Entry 6PPN (X-ray diffraction, 1.91 A resolution); this record covers chains E and G of the 8 polymer chains in the assembly.

# Chain E
Molecule: U6 snRNA-associated Sm-like protein LSm5
From: Schizosaccharomyces pombe (strain 972 / ATCC 24843)
Reference sequence: O42978 (LSM5_SCHPO); numbering as in UniProt (aligned over 1-80)
Chain sequence (80 residues; numbered 1 to 80; the number before each row is that of its first residue):
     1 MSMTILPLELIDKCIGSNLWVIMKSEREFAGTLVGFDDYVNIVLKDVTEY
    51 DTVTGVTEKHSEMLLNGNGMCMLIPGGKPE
Disordered / not traced: 1-3, 37-40, 76-80
Curated features (UniProtKB/Swiss-Prot):
  - mutagenesis: Asn-66 to Asn-68 (Mildly impairs RNA-binding)

# Chain G
Molecule: U6 snRNA-associated Sm-like protein LSm7
From: Schizosaccharomyces pombe (strain 972 / ATCC 24843)
Reference sequence: O74499 (LSM7_SCHPO); residue numbers follow UniProt; this construct covers 1-113
Chain sequence (119 residues; row label = number of the first residue in the row):
     1 MSSLQKRPGPGNSSQPTERPRKESILDLSRYQDQRIQATFTGGRQITGIL
    51 KGFDQLMNLVLDDVEEQLRNPEDGKLTGAIRKLGLVVVRGTTLVLIAPMD
   101 GSEEIPNPFVQAEHHHHHH
Disordered / not traced: 1-23, 27-30, 70-78, 112-119
Sequence notes: expression tag (114-119)

# How chain E and chain G interact
Pairs across the interface (40):
  Thr-4(E) with Gln-32(G); Lys-51(G)
  Ile-5(E) with Lys-51(G), hydrogen bond (backbone-backbone); Gly-52(G); Phe-53(G), hydrogen bond (backbone-backbone)
  Pro-7(E) with Phe-53(G); Asp-54(G); Asn-58(G); Leu-59(G); Val-60(G), hydrophobic; Val-87(G), hydrophobic
  Leu-10(E) with Val-87(G), hydrophobic
  Ile-11(E) with Val-87(G), hydrophobic
  Trp-20(E) with Leu-83(G), hydrophobic
  Ile-22(E) with Arg-44(G); Arg-81(G)
  Met-23(E) with Arg-44(G), hydrogen bond (backbone-side chain)
  Lys-24(E) with Thr-41(G); Arg-44(G); Thr-92(G)
  Ser-25(E) with Arg-44(G), hydrogen bond (backbone-side chain)
  Glu-26(E) with Arg-44(G), salt bridge; Arg-69(G), salt bridge
  Glu-28(E) with Arg-81(G), salt bridge
  Gly-67(E) with Arg-89(G), hydrogen bond (backbone-side chain)
  Asn-68(E) with Arg-89(G)
  Met-70(E) with Arg-89(G), hydrogen bond (backbone-side chain); Thr-92(G)
  Cys-71(E) with Phe-40(G), hydrophobic; Val-88(G); Arg-89(G), hydrogen bond (backbone-backbone)
  Met-72(E) with Leu-83(G), hydrophobic; Val-86(G), hydrophobic; Val-87(G)
  Leu-73(E) with Val-86(G); Val-87(G), hydrogen bond (backbone-backbone)
  Ile-74(E) with Leu-83(G); Leu-85(G); Val-86(G), hydrophobic
  Pro-75(E) with Leu-85(G)
Other interface residues (no listed pair), chain E (23 interface residues in all): Leu-6, Leu-8, Arg-27
Other interface residues (no listed pair), chain G (22 interface residues in all): Ile-46, Glu-66

# Overview
23 residues of chain E and 22 residues of chain G are in contact, with 8 hydrogen bonds and 3 salt bridges.
Polar pairs include Glu-26(E)/Arg-44(G), Glu-26(E)/Arg-69(G) and Glu-28(E)/Arg-81(G). Curated annotation
(UniProt) lists 3 mutagenesis sites on chain E.
Chain E is U6 snRNA-associated Sm-like protein LSm5 and chain G is U6 snRNA-associated Sm-like protein LSm7,
both from Schizosaccharomyces pombe (strain 972 / ATCC 24843); the structure, Structure of S. pombe Lsm2-8
with unprocessed U6 snRNA, was determined by X-ray diffraction together with 6PPP, 6PPQ and 6PPV from the same
study.
